9CQ6 - chains A and J of the 18 polymer chains in the assembly; structure by electron microscopy, 3.10 A resolution.

[Chain A]
Protein: X-ray repair cross-complementing protein 6
Organism: Homo sapiens
Notes: EC 3.6.4.-, 4.2.99.-
UniProtKB: P12956 (XRCC6_HUMAN); residues 1-609 here = UniProt positions 1-609
Amino-acid sequence (612 residues; row label = number of the first residue in the row; numbers below 1 keep their minus sign (Gly-2 is residue -2)):
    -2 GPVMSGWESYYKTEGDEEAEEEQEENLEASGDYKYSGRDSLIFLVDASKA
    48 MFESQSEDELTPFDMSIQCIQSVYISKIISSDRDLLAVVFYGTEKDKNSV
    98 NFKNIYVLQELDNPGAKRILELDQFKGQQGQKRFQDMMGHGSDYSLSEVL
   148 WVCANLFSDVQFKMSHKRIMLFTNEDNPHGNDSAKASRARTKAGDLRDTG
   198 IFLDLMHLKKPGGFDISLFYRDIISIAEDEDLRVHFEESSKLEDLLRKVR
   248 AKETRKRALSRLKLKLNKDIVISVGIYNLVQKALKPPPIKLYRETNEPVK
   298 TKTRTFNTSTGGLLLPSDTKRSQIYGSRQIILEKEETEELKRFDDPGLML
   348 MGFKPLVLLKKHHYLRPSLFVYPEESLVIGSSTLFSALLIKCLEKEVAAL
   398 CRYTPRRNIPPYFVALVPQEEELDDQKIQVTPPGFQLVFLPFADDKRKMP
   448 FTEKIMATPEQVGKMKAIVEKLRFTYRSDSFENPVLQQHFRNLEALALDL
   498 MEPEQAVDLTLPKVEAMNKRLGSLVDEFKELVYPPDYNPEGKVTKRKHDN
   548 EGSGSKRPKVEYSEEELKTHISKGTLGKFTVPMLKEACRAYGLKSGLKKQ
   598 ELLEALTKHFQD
Not modelled in the structure: -2 to 1, 11-31, 537-609
Construct notes: expression tag (-2 to 0)
Swiss-Prot annotation at these positions:
  - region: Val578 to Glu583 (Interaction with BAX)
  - active site: Lys31 (Schiff-base intermediate with DNA)
  - modified residue: Ser2 (N-acetylserine), Ser6 (Phosphoserine), Ser27 (Phosphoserine), Lys31 (N6-acetyllysine), Ser51 (Phosphoserine), Ser306 (Phosphoserine), Lys317 (N6-acetyllysine), Lys331 (N6-acetyllysine), Lys338 (N6-acetyllysine), Thr455 (Phosphothreonine), Lys461 (N6-acetyllysine), Ser477 (Phosphoserine), Ser520 (Phosphoserine), Lys539 (N6-acetyllysine), Lys542 (N6-acetyllysine), Lys544 (N6-acetyllysine), Ser550 (Phosphoserine), Lys553 (N6-acetyllysine), Lys556 (N6-acetyllysine), Ser560 (Phosphoserine) and 1 more in UniProt
  - cross-link (Glycyl lysine isopeptide (Lys-Gly)): Lys287 (interchain with G-Cter in SUMO2), Lys317 (interchain with G-Cter in SUMO2), Lys556 (interchain with G-Cter in SUMO2)
  - mutagenesis: Lys31 (K31A: Diminishes the ability to form a Schiff base. Abolishes adduct formation; when associated with A-160 and A-164), Lys160 (K160A: Abolishes adduct formation; when associated with A-31 and A-160), Lys164 (K164A: Abolishes adduct formation; when associated with A-31 and A-164), Lys539 (K539Q: Complete loss of suppression of BAX-induced apoptosis; K539R: No effect on suppression of BAX-induced apoptosis), Lys542 (K542Q: Complete loss of suppression of BAX-induced apoptosis; K542R: No effect on suppression of BAX-induced apoptosis), Lys544 (K544R: No effect on suppression of BAX-induced apoptosis), Lys553 (K553Q: Partial loss of suppression of BAX-induced apoptosis; K553R: No effect on suppression of BAX-induced apoptosis), Lys556 (K556R: No effect on suppression of BAX-induced apoptosis), Lys570 (K570R: Loss of methylation; loss of anti-apoptotic activity; no effect on XRCC5 stabilization)

[Chain J]
Molecule: 68-nt DNA strand
Sequence (68 nucleotides; row label = number of the first residue in the row):
     1 CGCGCCCAGCTTTCCCAGCTAATAAACTAAAAACATTCGTTCACGTGAGT
    51 TCCAGTACAAGTCTGGTC
Not modelled in the structure: 1-30

[Interface between chain A and chain J]
Residue-residue contacts (12; chain A residue first):
  Ser33(A) with DC53(J), phosphate contact
  Gly34(A) with DC53(J), phosphate contact
  Phe159(A) with DA54(J), phosphate contact
  Lys160(A) with DA54(J), hydrogen bond to the phosphate
  Arg254(A) with DT50(J), base contact; DT51(J), phosphate contact
  Ala255(A) with DT51(J), sugar contact
  Arg258(A) with DT51(J), salt bridge to the phosphate
  Pro285(A) with DG45(J), phosphate contact
  Thr300(A) with DG47(J), phosphate contact
  Arg403(A) with DG49(J), sugar contact
  Arg444(A) with DT41(J), salt bridge to the phosphate
Interface residues without a listed pair, chain A (15 interface residues in all): Arg35, Leu256, Ser257, Arg404
Interface residues without a listed pair, chain J (10 interface residues in all): DA48, DC52

[Summary]
Chain A and chain J form an interface of 15 and 10 residues respectively; the contacts include 1 hydrogen bond
and 2 salt bridges. Polar pairs include Lys160(A)-DA54(J), Arg258(A)-DT51(J) and Arg444(A)-DT41(J). Curated
annotation (UniProt) lists active-site residue Lys31(A) and 9 mutagenesis sites on chain A.
Chain A is X-ray repair cross-complementing protein 6 (Homo sapiens) and chain J is a 68-nt DNA strand; the
structure, The ligation complex in the NHEJ pathway, was determined by electron microscopy together with 9CQ3,
9CQC, 9N81, 9N82 and 9N83 from the same study.
